PDB entry 7JRX | X-ray diffraction, 1.77 A resolution | chains B and I of the 4 polymer chains in the assembly

Chain B:
Molecule: Chymotrypsin A chain B
Organism: Bos taurus
Notes: EC 3.4.21.1
UniProt: P00766 (CTRA_BOVIN); residues 16-146 here = UniProt positions 16-146
Amino-acid sequence (131 residues; row label = number of the first residue in the row):
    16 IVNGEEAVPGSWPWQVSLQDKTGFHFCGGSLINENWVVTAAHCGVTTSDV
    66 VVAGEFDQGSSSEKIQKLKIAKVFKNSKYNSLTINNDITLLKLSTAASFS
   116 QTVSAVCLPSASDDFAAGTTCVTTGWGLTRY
Curated features (UniProtKB/Swiss-Prot):
  - active site (Charge relay system): H57, D102
Disulfide bonds: C42-C58

Chain I:
Molecule: Kunitz-type inihibitor
Organism: Bauhinia bauhinioides
UniProt: Q6VEQ7 (Q6VEQ7_BAUBA); residues 1-165 here correspond to UniProt positions 19-183 (UniProt number = residue number + 18)
Amino-acid sequence (166 residues; numbered 0 to 165; the number before each row is that of its first residue; numbering starts at 0):
     0 GSSVVVDTNGQPVSNGADAYYLVPVSHGHAGLALAKIGNEAEPRAVVLDP
    50 HHRPGLPVRFESPLFINIIKESYFLNIKFGPSSSDSGVWDVIQQDPIGLA
   100 VKVTDTKSLLGPFKVEKEGEGYKIVYYPERGQTGLDIGLVHRNDKYYLAV
   150 KDGEPCVFKIRKATDE
Disordered / not traced: 0, 164-165
Differences from the reference sequence: expression tag (0); engineered mutation F64 (Arg82 in Q6VEQ7)

How chain B and chain I interact:
Pairs across the interface - 19 pairs, chain B then chain I:
  F39(B) - P11(I)  hydrophobic
  F39(B) - N66(I)
  F39(B) - I67(I)  hydrophobic
  H40(B) - N66(I)  hydrogen bond (backbone-side chain)
  F41(B) - I65(I)
  F41(B) - N66(I)
  F41(B) - I67(I)  hydrophobic
  C42(B) - I65(I)  hydrophobic
  H57(B) - L63(I)
  H57(B) - Y72(I)  hydrogen bond (backbone-side chain)
  C58(B) - K69(I)  hydrogen bond (backbone-side chain)
  G59(B) - K69(I)  hydrogen bond (backbone-side chain)
  L97(B) - F73(I)  hydrophobic
  L97(B) - L109(I)
  L97(B) - G130(I)
  I99(B) - L63(I)  hydrophobic
  Y146(B) - G15(I)
  Y146(B) - E60(I)
  Y146(B) - S81(I)
Also at the interface, not in a pair above, chain B (11 interface residues in all): S96
Also at the interface, not in a pair above, chain I (17 interface residues in all): S1, N14, F64, R129

Overview:
11 residues of chain B face 17 of chain I across their interface; the contacts include 4 hydrogen bonds. Polar
contacts include H40(B)-N66(I), H57(B)-Y72(I) and C58(B)-K69(I). From UniProt: active-site residues H57(B) and
D102(B) on chain B.
Chain B is Chymotrypsin A chain B (Bos taurus) and chain I is Kunitz-type inihibitor (Bauhinia bauhinioides);
the structure, Crystal structure of the R64F mutant of Bauhinia Bauhinioides complexed with Bovine
Chymotrypsin, was determined by X-ray diffraction together with 7JOD, 7JOE, 7JOS, 7JOW, 7JQK, 7JQN and 4
further entries from the same study.
